8HHM - chains D and A of the 4 polymer chains in the assembly; structure by electron microscopy, 3.08 A resolution.

== Chain D ==
Molecule: 36-nt DNA strand
Sequence (36 nucleotides; row label = number of the first residue in the row):
    22 TGTCTATTTG GGAGATGAGG TGCGCGTGGC ACCATC
Disordered / not traced: 22, 33-57

== Chain A ==
Protein: Cas12m2
Source organism: Mycolicibacterium mucogenicum
Amino-acid sequence (598 residues; numbered -1 to 596; the number before each row is that of its first residue; numbers below 1 keep their minus sign (Gly-1 is residue -1)):
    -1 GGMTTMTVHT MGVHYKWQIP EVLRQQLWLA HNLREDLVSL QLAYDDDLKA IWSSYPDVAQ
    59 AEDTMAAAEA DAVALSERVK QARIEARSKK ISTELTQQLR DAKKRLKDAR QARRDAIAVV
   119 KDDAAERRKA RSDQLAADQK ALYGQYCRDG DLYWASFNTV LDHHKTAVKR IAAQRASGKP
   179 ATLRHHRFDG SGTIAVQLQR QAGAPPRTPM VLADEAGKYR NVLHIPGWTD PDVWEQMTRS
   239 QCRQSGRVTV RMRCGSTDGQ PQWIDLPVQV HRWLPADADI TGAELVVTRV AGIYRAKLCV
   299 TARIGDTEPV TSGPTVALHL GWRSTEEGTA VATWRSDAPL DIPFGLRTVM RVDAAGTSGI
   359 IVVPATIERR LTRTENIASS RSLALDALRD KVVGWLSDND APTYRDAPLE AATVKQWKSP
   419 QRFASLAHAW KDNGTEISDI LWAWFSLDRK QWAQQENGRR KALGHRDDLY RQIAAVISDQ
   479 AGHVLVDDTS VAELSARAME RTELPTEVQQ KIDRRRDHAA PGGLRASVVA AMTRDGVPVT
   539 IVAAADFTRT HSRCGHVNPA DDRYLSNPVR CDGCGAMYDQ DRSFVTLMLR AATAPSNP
Disordered / not traced: -1 to 0, 53-120, 499-506, 593-596
Metal / ion sites: Zn2+: His549, Cys552, Cys569, Cys572
What the authors report for this chain:
  - conformationally variable residues (order/disorder transition): Arg499 to Val506
  - mutagenesis - Y141A, W152A, N156A, Q195A, Q197A: decreased binding to DNA target
  - mutagenesis - R111A, R112A, R126A: decreased binding to target DNA
  - mutagenesis - H269A, R270A, D485A: unchanged catalytic activity on pre-crRNA

== Interface between chain D and chain A ==
Pairs across the interface (17; chain D residue first):
  DT26(D) - Gly215(A)  phosphate contact
  DT26(D) - Lys216(A)  phosphate contact
  DT26(D) - Arg218(A)  salt bridge to the phosphate
  DA27(D) - Asn219(A)  hydrogen bond to the phosphate
  DT28(D) - Tyr151(A)  phosphate contact
  DT28(D) - Trp152(A)  hydrogen bond to the phosphate
  DT28(D) - Gln197(A)  base contact
  DT28(D) - Arg251(A)  salt bridge to the phosphate
  DT29(D) - Tyr141(A)  hydrogen bond to the phosphate
  DT29(D) - Arg146(A)  phosphate contact
  DT29(D) - Trp152(A)  base contact
  DT29(D) - Gln197(A)  hydrogen bond to the base
  DT30(D) - Lys138(A)  phosphate contact
  DT30(D) - Tyr141(A)  phosphate contact
  DT30(D) - Asn156(A)  hydrogen bond to the base
  DG31(D) - Lys138(A)  salt bridge to the phosphate
  DG32(D) - Lys163(A)  base contact
Also at the interface, not in a pair above, chain A (16 interface residues in all): Cys145, Val220, Ser254

== Overview ==
Chain D and chain A form an interface of 7 and 16 residues respectively, with 5 hydrogen bonds and 3 salt
bridges. Polar pairs include DT29(D)-Gln197(A), DT30(D)-Asn156(A) and DA27(D)-Asn219(A). The paper reports
that Y141A, W152A and N156A of chain A, among others, reduce binding to DNA target; conformational variability
at Arg499(A); 11 substitutions were tested in all.
Here chain D is a 36-nt DNA strand and chain A is Cas12m2 (Mycolicibacterium mucogenicum). Entry 8HHM (Cryo-EM
structure of the Cas12m2-crRNA-target DNA ternary complex intermediate state) was determined by electron
microscopy, deposited together with 8HHL and 8HIO.
